Entry 8XIR (electron microscopy, 2.52 A resolution); this record covers chains A and B of the 6 polymer chains in the assembly.

Chain A:
Name: Somatostatin receptor type 3
Organism: Homo sapiens
UniProt: P32745 (SSR3_HUMAN); numbering as in UniProt (aligned over 1-418)
Sequence (418 residues; each row starts with the number of its first residue):
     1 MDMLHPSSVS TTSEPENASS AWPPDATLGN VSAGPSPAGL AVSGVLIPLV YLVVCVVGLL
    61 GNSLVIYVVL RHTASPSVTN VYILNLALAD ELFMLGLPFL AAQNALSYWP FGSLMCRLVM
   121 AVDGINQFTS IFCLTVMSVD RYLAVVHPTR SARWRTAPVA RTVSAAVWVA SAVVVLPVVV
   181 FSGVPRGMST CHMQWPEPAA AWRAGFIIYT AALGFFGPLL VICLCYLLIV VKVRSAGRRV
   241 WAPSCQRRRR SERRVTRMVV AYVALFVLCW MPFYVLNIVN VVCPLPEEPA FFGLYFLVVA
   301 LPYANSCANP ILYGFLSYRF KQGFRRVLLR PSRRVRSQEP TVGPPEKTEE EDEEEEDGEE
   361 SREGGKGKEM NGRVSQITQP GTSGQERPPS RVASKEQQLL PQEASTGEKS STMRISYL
Not modelled in the structure: 1-39, 329-418
Cystine bridges: Cys116-Cys191
Sequence notes: engineered mutation Tyr262 (Val in P32745)
UniProt features mapped onto this chain:
  - modified residue: Ser332 (Phosphoserine), Ser337 (Phosphoserine), Thr348 (Phosphothreonine)
  - glycosylation (N-linked (GlcNAc...) asparagine): Asn17, Asn30

Chain B:
Name: G-alpha i
Organism: Homo sapiens
Sequence (361 residues; row label = number of the first residue in the row):
     1 MGCTLSAEDK AAVERSKMIE KQLQKDKQVY RATHRLLLLG ADNSGKSTIV KQMRIYHVNG
    61 YSEEECKQYK AVVYSNTIQS IIAIIRAMGR LKIDFGDSAR ADDARQLFVL AGAAEEGFMT
   121 AELAGVIKRL WKDSGVQACF NRSREYQLND SAAYYLNDLD RIAQPNYIPT QQDVLRTRVK
   181 TSGIFETKFQ VDKVNFHMFD VGAQRDERRK WIQCFNDVTA IIFVVDSSDY NRLQEALNDF
   241 KSIWNNRWLR TISVILFLNK QDLLAEKVLA GKSKIEDYFP EFARYTTPED ATPEPGEDPR
   301 VTRAKYFIRD EFLRISTASG DGRHYCYPHF TCSVDTENAR RIFNDVTDII IKMNLRDCGL
   361 F
Not modelled in the structure: 1-3, 56-177

Interface between chain A and chain B:
Residue-residue contacts (31):
  Thr79(A) - Asp357(B)
  Thr79(A) - Cys358(B)
  Arg141(A) - Cys358(B)
  Arg141(A) - Leu360(B)
  Ala144(A) - Asn354(B)  hydrogen bond (backbone-side chain)
  Ala144(A) - Cys358(B)  hydrophobic
  Val145(A) - Ile351(B)
  Val145(A) - Leu355(B)  hydrophobic
  Pro148(A) - Asn354(B)
  Ala152(A) - Arg31(B)  hydrogen bond (backbone-side chain)
  Arg153(A) - Arg31(B)
  Tyr226(A) - Leu360(B)  hydrophobic
  Val233(A) - Leu355(B)  hydrophobic
  Val240(A) - Tyr327(B)  hydrophobic
  Val240(A) - Asn344(B)
  Val240(A) - Asp345(B)
  Val240(A) - Asp348(B)
  Trp241(A) - Leu313(B)  hydrophobic
  Trp241(A) - Cys326(B)
  Trp241(A) - Pro328(B)
  Gln246(A) - Tyr325(B)
  Gln246(A) - Lys352(B)
  Ser251(A) - Tyr325(B)
  Ser251(A) - Phe361(B)
  Val255(A) - Leu360(B)
  Val255(A) - Phe361(B)  hydrophobic
  Val259(A) - Leu360(B)  hydrophobic
  Ser317(A) - Gly359(B)
  Tyr318(A) - Gly359(B)
  Tyr318(A) - Phe361(B)
  Arg319(A) - Asp357(B)  hydrogen bond (side chain-backbone)
Other interface residues (no listed pair), chain A (25 interface residues in all): Asp140, Ile229, Lys232, Ala236, Gly237, Arg239, Ser244
Other interface residues (no listed pair), chain B (21 interface residues in all): Arg309, Ile350, Arg356

In short:
The interface between chain A and chain B involves 25 residues on one side and 21 on the other; the contacts
include 3 hydrogen bonds. Polar pairs include Ala144(A)-Asn354(B), Ala152(A)-Arg31(B) and Arg319(A)-Asp357(B).
Here chain A is Somatostatin receptor type 3 and chain B is G-alpha i, both from Homo sapiens. Entry 8XIR
(Structure of pasireotide-SSTR3 G protein complex) was determined by electron microscopy, deposited together
with 8XIO, 8XIP and 8XIQ.
